PDB entry 8R2M | electron microscopy, 3.44 A resolution | chains D and H of the 10 polymer chains in the assembly

[Chain D]
Name: DNA-directed RNA polymerase subunit beta'
Source organism: Mycolicibacterium smegmatis MC2 155
UniProtKB: A0QS66 (RPOC_MYCS2); numbering as in UniProt (aligned over 1-1317)
Chain sequence (1317 residues; each row starts with the number of its first residue):
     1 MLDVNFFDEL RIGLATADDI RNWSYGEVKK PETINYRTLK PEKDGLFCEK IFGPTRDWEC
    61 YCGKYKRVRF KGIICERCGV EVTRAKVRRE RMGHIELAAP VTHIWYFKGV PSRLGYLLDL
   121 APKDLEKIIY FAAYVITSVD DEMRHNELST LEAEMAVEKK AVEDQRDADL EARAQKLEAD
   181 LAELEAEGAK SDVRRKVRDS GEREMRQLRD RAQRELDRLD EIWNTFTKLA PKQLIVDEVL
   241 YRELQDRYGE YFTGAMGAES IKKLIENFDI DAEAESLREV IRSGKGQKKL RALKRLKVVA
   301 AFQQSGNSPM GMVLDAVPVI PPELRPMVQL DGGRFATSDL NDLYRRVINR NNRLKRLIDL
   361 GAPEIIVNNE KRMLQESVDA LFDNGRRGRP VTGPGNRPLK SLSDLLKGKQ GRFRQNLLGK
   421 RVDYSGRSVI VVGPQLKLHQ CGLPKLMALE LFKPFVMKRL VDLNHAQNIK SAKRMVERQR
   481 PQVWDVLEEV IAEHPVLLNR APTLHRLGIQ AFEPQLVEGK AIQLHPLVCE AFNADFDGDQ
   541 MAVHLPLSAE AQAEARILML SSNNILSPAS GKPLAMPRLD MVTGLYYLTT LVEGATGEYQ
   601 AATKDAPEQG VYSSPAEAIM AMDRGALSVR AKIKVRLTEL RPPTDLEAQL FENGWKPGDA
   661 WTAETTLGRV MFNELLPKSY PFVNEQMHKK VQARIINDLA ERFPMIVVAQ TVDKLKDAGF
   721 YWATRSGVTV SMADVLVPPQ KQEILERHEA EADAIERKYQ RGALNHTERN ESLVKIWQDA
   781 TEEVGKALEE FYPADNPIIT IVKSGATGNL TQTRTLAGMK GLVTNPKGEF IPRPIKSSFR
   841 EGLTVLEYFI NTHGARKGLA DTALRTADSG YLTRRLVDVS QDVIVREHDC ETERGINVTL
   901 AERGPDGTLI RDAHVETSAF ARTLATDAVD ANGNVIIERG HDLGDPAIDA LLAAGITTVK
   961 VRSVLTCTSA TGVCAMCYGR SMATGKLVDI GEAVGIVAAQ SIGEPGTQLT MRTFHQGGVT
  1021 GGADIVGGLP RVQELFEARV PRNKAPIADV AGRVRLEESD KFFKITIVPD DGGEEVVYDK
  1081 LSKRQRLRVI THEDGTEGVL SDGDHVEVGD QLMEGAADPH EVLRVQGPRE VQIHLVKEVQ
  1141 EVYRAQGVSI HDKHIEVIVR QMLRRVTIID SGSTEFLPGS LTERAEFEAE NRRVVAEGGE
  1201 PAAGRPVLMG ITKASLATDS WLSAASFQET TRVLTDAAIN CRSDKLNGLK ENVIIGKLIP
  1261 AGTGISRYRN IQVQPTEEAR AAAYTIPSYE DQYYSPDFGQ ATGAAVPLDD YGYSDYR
Disordered / not traced: 1-3, 1285-1317
Curated features (UniProtKB/Swiss-Prot):
  - binding site (Zn(2+)): Cys60, Cys62, Cys75, Cys78, Cys890, Cys967, Cys974, Cys977
  - binding site (Mg(2+)): Asp535, Asp537, Asp539
Ion coordination: Zn2+ site 1: Cys60, Cys62, Cys75, Cys78; Mg2+: Asp535, Asp537, Asp539; Zn2+ site 2: Cys890, Cys967, Cys974, Cys977

[Chain H]
Name: Helicase
Source organism: Mycolicibacterium smegmatis MC2 155
UniProtKB: I7G5V9 (I7G5V9_MYCS2); residue numbers follow UniProt; this construct covers 1-736
Chain sequence (736 residues; row label = number of the first residue in the row):
     1 MSGRDYEDEL QSERDYVAGL YARLDAERAQ SQRRYAAALR EHGGTAVERD AEVRALAKDI
    61 ARLNVADNGL CFGRLDTLDD ARLYIGRLGI FDRDNDFEPL LLDWRAPMAR PFYVATAANP
   121 ENMRRRRQFH TLGRKVVDFT DEILGRPTGA EHDATNDAAL LAAVNAPRGE GMRDIVATIQ
   181 AEQDQVIRLD HTGVLVIEGG PGTGKTVVAL HRVAYLLYTY RKQMERHGVL VVGPTPAFLD
   241 HIGRVLPSLG ESDAVFMTPG DFVPGLHVTA EDTPEAAEVK GSLKILDVLK AAVADRQELP
   301 SEPIPIDLSD VTMRIDAETA KWARDEARKT GLPHNEARAE FVDVVTYVVT ERAVARIGRG
   361 WLTRDDKHAW EKMRADVVGE LEDHEQFNAA LDALWPILTP EDVLAQLYTS HERLRAAGAP
   421 ECLWRADGEA WTVSDVPLLD ELVDLLGRNK AADEAAERER REEEAYAAGV LDLMVDREDL
   481 MDDEDHLLAQ DLIDAEELAD RFKEQDNREL SERAAADREW TYGHVVVDEA QELSEMDWRL
   541 LMRRCPRRSF TIVGDLAQRR SPAGARSWGA MLDSYVPGRW VYKSLSVNYR TPAEIMAVAA
   601 AVLAEFAPDA TPPDSVRACG VAPWARQVTD DDIASAIAEF VSEEAGREGT SVVIGPPDVP
   661 GTVPPSETKG LEFDAVLVVE PERILADGPR GAAELYVALT RATQRLGVLY RDALPQALAG
   721 LAEGDAAATV EQRTSA
Disordered / not traced: 1-3, 147-736
From the paper describing this entry:
  - mutagenesis - T206E, E529S/Q558N: abolished catalytic activity on ATP

[How chain D and chain H interact]
Pairs across the interface (48):
  Glu751(D) - Arg93(H)  salt bridge
  Ala754(D) - Asp96(H)
  Ile755(D) - Phe97(H)  hydrophobic
  Arg757(D) - Asp96(H)  salt bridge
  Lys758(D) - Asp96(H)  salt bridge
  Lys758(D) - Phe97(H)
  Arg761(D) - Met108(H)
  Gly762(D) - Pro107(H)
  Gly762(D) - Met108(H)
  Ala763(D) - Phe91(H)
  Ala763(D) - Leu102(H)
  Ala763(D) - Ala106(H)
  Ala763(D) - Met108(H)
  Leu764(D) - Phe91(H)  hydrophobic
  Asn765(D) - Asp103(H)
  Asn765(D) - Arg105(H)
  Glu768(D) - Arg62(H)  salt bridge
  Glu771(D) - Arg62(H)  salt bridge
  Lys775(D) - Glu27(H)  salt bridge
  Lys775(D) - Asp59(H)  salt bridge
  Gln778(D) - Arg34(H)
  Asp779(D) - Arg93(H)  salt bridge
  Glu782(D) - Arg34(H)  salt bridge
  Asn809(D) - Gly43(H)
  Thr811(D) - His42(H)  hydrogen bond (side chain-backbone)
  Gln812(D) - Gly43(H)  hydrogen bond (side chain-backbone)
  Lys820(D) - Glu48(H)  salt bridge
  Thr824(D) - Ala51(H)
  Gly828(D) - Arg54(H)  hydrogen bond (backbone-side chain)
  Phe830(D) - Glu52(H)
  Gly854(D) - Val47(H)
  Gly858(D) - Val47(H)
  Asp861(D) - Val47(H)
  Arg865(D) - Ala46(H)
  Arg865(D) - Val47(H)
  Arg865(D) - Asp50(H)  salt bridge
  Gln1008(D) - Arg49(H)  hydrogen bond (backbone-side chain)
  Thr1010(D) - Asp50(H)
  Val1026(D) - Tyr35(H)
  Val1026(D) - Val53(H)  hydrophobic
  Lys1083(D) - Arg87(H)
  Arg1084(D) - Val65(H)
  Arg1086(D) - Arg28(H)
  Arg1086(D) - Asn64(H)  hydrogen bond
  Arg1086(D) - Asp67(H)  salt bridge
  Ala1145(D) - Arg40(H)
  Gln1146(D) - Leu39(H)
  Gln1146(D) - Arg49(H)
Interface residues without a listed pair, chain D (42 interface residues in all): His748, Ile776, Lys857, Met1011, Asp1024, Gly1027, Phe1063
Interface residues without a listed pair, chain H (38 interface residues in all): Arg33, Ala55, Ala57, Lys58, Asn68

[Summary]
Chain D and chain H form an interface of 42 and 38 residues respectively; the contacts include 5 hydrogen
bonds and 12 salt bridges. Polar pairs include Glu751(D)-Arg93(H), Arg757(D)-Asp96(H) and Lys758(D)-Asp96(H).
From the paper: T206E and E529S/Q558N of chain H abolish catalytic activity on ATP.
Chain D is DNA-directed RNA polymerase subunit beta' and chain H is Helicase, both from Mycolicibacterium
smegmatis MC2 155; the structure, Mycobacterium smegnatis RNA polymerase transcription initiation complex with
SigmaA, RbpA, HelD N-terminal domain and an upstream-fork ..., was determined by electron microscopy together
with 8Q3I, 8QN8, 8QTI, 8QU6, 8R3M, 8R6P and 8R6R from the same study.
